PDB entry 5TIL | X-ray diffraction, 2.83 A resolution | chains A and B of the 5 polymer chains in the assembly

# Chain A
Name: H-2 class I histocompatibility antigen, D-B alpha chain
Source organism: Mus musculus
UniProtKB: P01899 (HA11_MOUSE); residues 1-276 here correspond to UniProt positions 25-300 (UniProt number = residue number + 24)
Sequence (276 residues; row label = number of the first residue in the row):
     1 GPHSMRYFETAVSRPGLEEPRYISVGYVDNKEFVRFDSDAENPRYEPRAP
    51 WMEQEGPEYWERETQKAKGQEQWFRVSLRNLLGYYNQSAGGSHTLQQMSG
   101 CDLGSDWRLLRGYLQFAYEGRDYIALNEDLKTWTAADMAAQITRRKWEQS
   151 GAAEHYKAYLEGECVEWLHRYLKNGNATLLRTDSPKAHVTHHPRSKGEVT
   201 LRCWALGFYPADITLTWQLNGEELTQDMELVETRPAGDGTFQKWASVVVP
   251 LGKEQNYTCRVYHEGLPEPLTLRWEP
Not modelled in the structure: 1
Disulfides: Cys101-Cys164, Cys203-Cys259

# Chain B
Name: Beta-2-microglobulin
Source organism: Mus musculus
UniProtKB: P01887 (B2MG_MOUSE); residues 1-99 here correspond to UniProt positions 21-119 (UniProt number = residue number + 20)
Sequence (99 residues; each row starts with the number of its first residue):
     1 IQKTPQIQVYSRHPPENGKPNILNCYVTQFHPPHIEIQMLKNGKKIPKVE
    51 MSDMSFSKDWSFYILAHTEFTPTETDTYACRVKHDSMAEPKTVYWDRDM
Not modelled in the structure: 1
Differences from the reference sequence: variant Asp85 (Ala105 in P01887)
Disulfides: Cys25-Cys80

# Chain A / chain B interface
Pairs across the interface (49):
  Phe8(A) - Phe56(B)
  Thr10(A) - Phe56(B)
  Thr10(A) - Phe62(B)
  Val12(A) - Pro33(B)  hydrophobic
  Tyr27(A) - Ser55(B)
  Asn30(A) - Lys58(B)  hydrogen bond
  Arg35(A) - Asp53(B)
  Arg35(A) - Met54(B)  hydrogen bond (side chain-backbone)
  Arg35(A) - Ser55(B)  hydrogen bond
  Arg48(A) - Asp53(B)  salt bridge
  Thr94(A) - Pro33(B)
  Gln96(A) - His31(B)  hydrogen bond
  Gln96(A) - Phe56(B)
  Gln96(A) - Trp60(B)  hydrogen bond (side chain-backbone)
  Gln96(A) - Phe62(B)
  Gln97(A) - Phe56(B)
  Gln97(A) - Trp60(B)
  Met98(A) - Phe56(B)  hydrophobic
  Met98(A) - Lys58(B)
  Met98(A) - Trp60(B)  hydrophobic
  Gln115(A) - Trp60(B)
  Phe116(A) - Trp60(B)
  Ala117(A) - Trp60(B)
  Glu119(A) - His31(B)
  Gly120(A) - His31(B)  hydrogen bond (backbone-side chain)
  Asp122(A) - Trp60(B)  hydrogen bond
  His192(A) - Asp98(B)  salt bridge
  Arg202(A) - Asp98(B)  hydrogen bond (side chain-backbone)
  Arg202(A) - Met99(B)
  Trp204(A) - Asp98(B)
  Trp204(A) - Met99(B)
  Val231(A) - Gln8(B)
  Glu232(A) - Gln8(B)  hydrogen bond (backbone-side chain)
  Glu232(A) - Thr28(B)
  Glu232(A) - Gln29(B)
  Thr233(A) - Tyr26(B)
  Arg234(A) - Gln8(B)  hydrogen bond
  Arg234(A) - Tyr10(B)
  Arg234(A) - Tyr26(B)
  Arg234(A) - Met99(B)  hydrogen bond (side chain-backbone)
  Pro235(A) - Tyr10(B)  hydrogen bond (backbone-side chain)
  Pro235(A) - Tyr26(B)
  Ala236(A) - Arg12(B)  hydrogen bond (backbone-side chain)
  Ala236(A) - Asn24(B)  hydrogen bond (backbone-side chain)
  Gly237(A) - Arg12(B)
  Gln242(A) - Tyr10(B)
  Gln242(A) - Ser11(B)  hydrogen bond (side chain-backbone)
  Gln242(A) - Arg12(B)  hydrogen bond (side chain-backbone)
  Trp244(A) - Met99(B)  hydrogen bond (side chain-backbone)
Interface residues without a listed pair, chain A (34 interface residues in all): Glu9, Ile23, Glu32, Leu206, Asp238
Interface residues without a listed pair, chain B (25 interface residues in all): Pro14, Pro32, Ser57, Tyr63, Leu65, Arg97

# Summary
34 residues of chain A and 25 residues of chain B are in contact; the contacts include 17 hydrogen bonds and 2
salt bridges. Polar pairs include Arg48(A)-Asp53(B), His192(A)-Asp98(B) and Asn30(A)-Lys58(B).
Chain A is H-2 class I histocompatibility antigen, D-B alpha chain and chain B is Beta-2-microglobulin, both
from Mus musculus; the structure, Murine class I major histocompatibility complex H-2 Db in complex with
LCMV-derived GP33 altered peptide V3P ..., was determined by X-ray diffraction.
